4NQA - chains B and D of the 6 polymer chains in the assembly; structure by X-ray diffraction, 3.10 A resolution.

== Chain B ==
Molecule: Liver X nuclear receptor beta
Source organism: Homo sapiens
Reference sequence: F1D8P7 (F1D8P7_HUMAN); residues 72-461 here = UniProt positions 72-461
Amino-acid sequence (391 residues; row label = number of the first residue in the row):
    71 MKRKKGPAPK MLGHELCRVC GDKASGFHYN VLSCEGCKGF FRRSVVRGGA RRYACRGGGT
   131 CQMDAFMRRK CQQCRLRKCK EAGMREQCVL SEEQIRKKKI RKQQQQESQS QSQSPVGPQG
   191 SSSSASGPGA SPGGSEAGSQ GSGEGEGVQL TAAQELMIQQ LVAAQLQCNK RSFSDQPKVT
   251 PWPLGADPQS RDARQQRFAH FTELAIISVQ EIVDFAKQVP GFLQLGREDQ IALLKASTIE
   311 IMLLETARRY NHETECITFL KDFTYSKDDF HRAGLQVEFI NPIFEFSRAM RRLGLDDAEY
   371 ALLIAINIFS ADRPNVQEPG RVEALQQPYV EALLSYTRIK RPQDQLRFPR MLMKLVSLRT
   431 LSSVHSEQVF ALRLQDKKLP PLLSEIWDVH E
Not modelled in the structure: 71-73, 193-208, 459-461
Sequence notes: initiating methionine (71)
Bound ions: Zn2+ site 1: C87, C90, C104, C107; Zn2+ site 2: C125, C131, C141, C144
Small-molecule neighbours: 965 ([3-(3-{[2-chloro-3-(trifluoromethyl)benzyl](2,2-diphenylethyl)amino}propoxy)phenyl]acetic acid): N239, F268, F271, T272, L274, A275, I277, S278, E281, I309, M312, L313, E315, T316, R319, I327, F329, L330, F340, L345, F349, I350, I353, F354, H435, Q438, V439, L442, W457

== Chain D ==
Molecule: Nuclear receptor coactivator 2
Source organism: Homo sapiens
Notes: fragment: peptide
Reference sequence: Q15596 (NCOA2_HUMAN); residues 686-698 here = UniProt positions 686-698
Amino-acid sequence (13 residues; each row starts with the number of its first residue):
   686 KHKILHRLLQ DSS
Not modelled in the structure: 686

== How chain B and chain D interact ==
Residue-residue contacts - 14 pairs, chain B then chain D:
  V283(B) - L690(D)  hydrophobic
  D284(B) - S698(D)  hydrogen bond
  K287(B) - L693(D)
  K287(B) - L694(D)  hydrogen bond (side chain-backbone)
  I301(B) - H687(D)
  I301(B) - L690(D)  hydrophobic
  I301(B) - L694(D)  hydrophobic
  L304(B) - L694(D)  hydrophobic
  K305(B) - L690(D)
  L452(B) - I689(D)  hydrophobic
  E455(B) - H687(D)  hydrogen bond (side chain-backbone)
  E455(B) - K688(D)  hydrogen bond (side chain-backbone)
  E455(B) - I689(D)  hydrogen bond (side chain-backbone)
  E455(B) - L690(D)  hydrogen bond (side chain-backbone)
Interface residues without a listed pair, chain B (12 interface residues in all): R241, Q280, E298, Q300
Interface residues without a listed pair, chain D (10 interface residues in all): H691, Q695, S697

== Summary ==
The interface between chain B and chain D involves 12 residues on one side and 10 on the other, with 6
hydrogen bonds. Among the polar pairs are D284(B)-S698(D), K287(B)-L694(D) and E455(B)-H687(D). Chain B binds
compound 965.
Here chain B is Liver X nuclear receptor beta and chain D is Nuclear receptor coactivator 2, both from Homo
sapiens. Entry 4NQA (Crystal structure of liganded hRXR-alpha/hLXR-beta heterodimer on DNA) was determined by
X-ray diffraction.
